Entry 1DJQ (X-ray diffraction, 2.20 A resolution); this record covers chains A and B.

Chain A (and B):
Molecule: Trimethylamine dehydrogenase
Source organism: Methylophilus methylotrophus
Notes: EC 1.5.99.7; engineered mutation(s): C30A; chain B of this document is another copy of the same molecule, construct and numbering; everything in this record applies to it too
UniProt: P16099 (DHTM_METME); residue numbers follow UniProt; this construct covers 1-729
Sequence (729 residues; numbered 1 to 729; the number before each row is that of its first residue):
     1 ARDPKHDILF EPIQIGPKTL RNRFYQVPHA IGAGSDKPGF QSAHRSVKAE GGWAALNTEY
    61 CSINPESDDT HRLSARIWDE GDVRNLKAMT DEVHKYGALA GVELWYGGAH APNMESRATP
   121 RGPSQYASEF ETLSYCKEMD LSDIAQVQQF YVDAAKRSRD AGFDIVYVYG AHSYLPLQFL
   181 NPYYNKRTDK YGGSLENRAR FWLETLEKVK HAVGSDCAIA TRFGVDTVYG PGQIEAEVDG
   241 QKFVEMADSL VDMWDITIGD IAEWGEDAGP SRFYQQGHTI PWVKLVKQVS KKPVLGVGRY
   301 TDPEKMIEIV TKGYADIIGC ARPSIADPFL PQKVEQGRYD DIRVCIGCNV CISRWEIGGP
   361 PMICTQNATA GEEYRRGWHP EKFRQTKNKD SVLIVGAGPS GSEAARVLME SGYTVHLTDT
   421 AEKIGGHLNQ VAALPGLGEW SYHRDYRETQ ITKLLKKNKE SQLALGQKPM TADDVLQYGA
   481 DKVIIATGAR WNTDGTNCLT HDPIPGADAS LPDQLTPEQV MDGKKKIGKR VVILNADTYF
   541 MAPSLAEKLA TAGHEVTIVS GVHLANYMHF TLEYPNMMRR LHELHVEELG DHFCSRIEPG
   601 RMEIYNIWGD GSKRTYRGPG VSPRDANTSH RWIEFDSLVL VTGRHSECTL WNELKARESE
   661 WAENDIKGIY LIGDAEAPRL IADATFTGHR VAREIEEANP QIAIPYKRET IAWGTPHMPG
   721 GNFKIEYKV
Metal / ion sites: 4Fe-4S cluster Fe: C345, C348, C351, C364
Ligand contacts:
  - ADP (adenosine-5'-diphosphate): V395, G396, A397, G398, P399, S400, G401, T418, D419, T420, A421, G425, G426, H427, P469, M470, A486, T487, G488, A489, L650, G673, D674, A675, A684
  - FMN (flavin mononucleotide): V27, P28, H29, A30, E59, Y60, E103, Y169, H172, R222, T257, W264, D267, A268, V297, G298, R299, G319, C320, A321, R322, P323, I325, C351, I352
  - 4Fe-4S cluster (SF4): R322, I325, A326, C345, I346, G347, C348, N349, V350, C351, I363, C364, T365, Q366

Interface between chain A and chain B:
Contacting residue pairs (256):
  S35(A) with T710(B)
  D36(A) with T710(B); I711(B)
  P38(A) with I711(B); W713(B), hydrophobic
  G39(A) with W713(B)
  A43(A) with I725(B), hydrophobic; Y727(B)
  V47(A) with Y727(B)
  T70(A) with P360(B)
  H71(A) with I357(B); G358(B); P360(B)
  R76(A) with R708(B)
  W78(A) with Y706(B); R708(B)
  D79(A) with R708(B), salt bridge
  D82(A) with R708(B), salt bridge
  R84(A) with A712(B); W713(B)
  N85(A) with I711(B), hydrogen bond (side chain-backbone); A712(B); W713(B), hydrogen bond (side chain-backbone)
  A88(A) with W713(B)
  E92(A) with I725(B)
  M114(A) with R354(B), hydrogen bond (backbone-side chain); P360(B), hydrophobic; P361(B)
  E115(A) with R375(B), hydrogen bond (backbone-side chain); Y706(B), hydrogen bond
  S116(A) with R376(B), hydrogen bond (backbone-side chain); Y706(B)
  R117(A) with I363(B); E372(B), salt bridge; R375(B); R679(B), hydrogen bond (backbone-side chain); A682(B); D683(B), salt bridge; F686(B)
  T119(A) with E676(B), hydrogen bond; A677(B); R679(B), hydrogen bond
  R121(A) with I702(B)
  Q125(A) with H645(B); S646(B), hydrogen bond (side chain-backbone); E676(B); A677(B); P678(B)
  Y126(A) with H501(B)
  A127(A) with C498(B); H501(B)
  S128(A) with C498(B)
  E129(A) with C498(B); H501(B), salt bridge
  T132(A) with C498(B); T538(B), hydrogen bond
  L133(A) with D537(B); T538(B); Y567(B), hydrophobic
  Y135(A) with G643(B); R644(B), hydrogen bond (side chain-backbone); A677(B); P678(B)
  C136(A) with A677(B)
  K137(A) with E676(B)
  D140(A) with K655(B)
  Q146(A) with I702(B)
  Y183(A) with L499(B), hydrogen bond (side chain-backbone); T500(B); H501(B)
  Y184(A) with H501(B)
  K186(A) with H501(B); D502(B), salt bridge
  V228(A) with P623(B)
  G230(A) with P623(B)
  P231(A) with G620(B)
  E235(A) with P619(B); G620(B), hydrogen bond (side chain-backbone)
  E237(A) with Y616(B), hydrogen bond; P619(B)
  V238(A) with P619(B), hydrophobic
  I258(A) with R614(B)
  E263(A) with R624(B), salt bridge
  E266(A) with R614(B), salt bridge; R624(B), salt bridge
  Y274(A) with R614(B)
  H278(A) with R614(B), hydrogen bond
  P281(A) with Y616(B), hydrophobic
  W282(A) with R614(B); Y616(B)
  L285(A) with Y616(B)
  R354(A) with M114(B), hydrogen bond (side chain-backbone)
  I357(A) with H71(B)
  G358(A) with H71(B); G358(B)
  P360(A) with T70(B); H71(B); M114(B), hydrophobic
  P361(A) with M114(B)
  I363(A) with R117(B)
  E372(A) with R117(B), salt bridge
  E373(A) with Y727(B)
  Y374(A) with F723(B), hydrogen bond (side chain-backbone); I725(B), hydrophobic
  R375(A) with E115(B), hydrogen bond (side chain-backbone); R117(B)
  R376(A) with S116(B), hydrogen bond (side chain-backbone); K728(B)
  G377(A) with E726(B); Y727(B); K728(B), hydrogen bond (backbone-backbone)
  H379(A) with Y727(B)
  K382(A) with V729(B)
  R384(A) with K728(B); V729(B), hydrogen bond (side chain-backbone)
  C498(A) with A127(B); S128(B); E129(B); T132(B)
  L499(A) with Y183(B), hydrogen bond (backbone-side chain)
  T500(A) with Y183(B)
  H501(A) with Y126(B); A127(B); E129(B), salt bridge; Y183(B); K186(B)
  D502(A) with K186(B), salt bridge
  D537(A) with L133(B)
  T538(A) with T132(B), hydrogen bond; L133(B)
  Y567(A) with L133(B), hydrophobic
  Y574(A) with W608(B), hydrophobic
  P575(A) with W608(B), hydrophobic
  N576(A) with S612(B); R624(B), hydrogen bond
  M578(A) with W608(B), hydrophobic
  R579(A) with W608(B); D610(B); G611(B); S612(B); R624(B)
  R580(A) with S612(B), hydrogen bond
  H582(A) with N606(B); W608(B); G609(B)
  E583(A) with G611(B); S612(B), hydrogen bond; K613(B), salt bridge
  W608(A) with Y574(B), hydrophobic; P575(B), hydrophobic; M578(B), hydrophobic; R579(B); H582(B)
  G609(A) with H582(B)
  D610(A) with R579(B)
  G611(A) with R579(B); E583(B)
  S612(A) with N576(B); R579(B); R580(B), hydrogen bond; E583(B), hydrogen bond
  K613(A) with R580(B)
  R614(A) with I258(B); E266(B), salt bridge; Y274(B); H278(B), hydrogen bond; W282(B)
  Y616(A) with E237(B), hydrogen bond; P281(B), hydrophobic; W282(B); L285(B)
  P619(A) with E235(B); E237(B); V238(B), hydrophobic
  G620(A) with P231(B); E235(B), hydrogen bond (backbone-side chain)
  P623(A) with V228(B); G230(B)
  R624(A) with E263(B), salt bridge; E266(B), salt bridge; N576(B), hydrogen bond; R579(B)
  G643(A) with Y135(B)
  R644(A) with Y135(B), hydrogen bond (backbone-side chain)
  H645(A) with Q125(B)
  S646(A) with Q125(B), hydrogen bond (backbone-side chain)
  K655(A) with D140(B)
  E676(A) with T119(B), hydrogen bond; Q125(B); K137(B)
  A677(A) with T119(B); Q125(B); Y135(B); C136(B)
  P678(A) with Q125(B); Y135(B)
  R679(A) with R117(B), hydrogen bond (side chain-backbone); A118(B); T119(B), hydrogen bond
  A682(A) with R117(B)
  D683(A) with R117(B), salt bridge
  F686(A) with R117(B)
  I702(A) with R121(B); Q146(B)
  I704(A) with K728(B)
  Y706(A) with W78(B); E115(B), hydrogen bond; S116(B)
  K707(A) with N722(B), hydrogen bond (side chain-backbone); K724(B), hydrogen bond (side chain-backbone); E726(B), salt bridge
  R708(A) with R76(B); W78(B); D79(B), salt bridge; D82(B), salt bridge; H717(B)
  T710(A) with S35(B); D36(B); I711(B); H717(B)
  I711(A) with D36(B); P38(B); N85(B), hydrogen bond (backbone-side chain); T710(B); I711(B), hydrophobic; H717(B)
  A712(A) with R84(B); N85(B); T715(B)
  W713(A) with P38(B), hydrophobic; G39(B); R84(B); N85(B), hydrogen bond (backbone-side chain); A88(B)
  T715(A) with T715(B)
  H717(A) with R708(B); T710(B); I711(B)
  N722(A) with K707(B), hydrogen bond (backbone-side chain)
  F723(A) with Y374(B), hydrogen bond (backbone-side chain)
  K724(A) with K707(B), hydrogen bond (backbone-side chain)
  I725(A) with A43(B), hydrophobic; Y374(B), hydrophobic
  E726(A) with G377(B); K707(B), salt bridge
  Y727(A) with A43(B); V47(B); E373(B); G377(B); H379(B)
  K728(A) with R376(B); G377(B), hydrogen bond (backbone-backbone); R384(B); I704(B)
  V729(A) with K382(B); R384(B), hydrogen bond (backbone-side chain)
Other interface residues (no listed pair), chain A (151 interface residues in all): S42, S46, E66, A118, D226, Y229, T279, A368, A370, W378, F383, Y539, V562, H563, H569, N606, T615, V621, S622, S629, L671, L680, R693, N699, E709, P716
Other interface residues (no listed pair), chain B (149 interface residues in all): S42, S46, E66, E92, Y184, Y229, T279, A368, A370, W378, F383, Q385, Y539, V562, H563, H569, G618, V621, S622, L671, L680, R693, E709, P716

Summary:
151 residues of chain A and 149 residues of chain B are in contact, with 48 hydrogen bonds and 21 salt
bridges. Polar contacts include D79(A)-R708(B), D82(A)-R708(B) and R117(A)-E372(B). Chain A binds 4Fe-4S
cluster, flavin mononucleotide and ADP.
Chain A and chain B are both Trimethylamine dehydrogenase (Methylophilus methylotrophus); the structure,
Structural and biochemical characterization of recombinant C30A mutant of trimethylamine dehydrogenase from
methylophilus methylotrophus (sp. W3A1), was determined by X-ray diffraction, deposited together with 1DJN.
